PDB entry 6VM4 | electron microscopy, 7.08 A resolution (low resolution: residue-level contacts below are approximate; hydrogen-bond / salt-bridge calls are withheld) | chains C and E of the 26 polymer chains in the assembly

# Chain C
Molecule: ATP synthase subunit alpha, chloroplastic
From: Spinacia oleracea
Notes: EC 7.1.2.2
Reference sequence: P06450 (ATPA_SPIOL); residues 1-507 here = UniProt positions 1-507
Chain sequence (507 residues; each row starts with the number of its first residue):
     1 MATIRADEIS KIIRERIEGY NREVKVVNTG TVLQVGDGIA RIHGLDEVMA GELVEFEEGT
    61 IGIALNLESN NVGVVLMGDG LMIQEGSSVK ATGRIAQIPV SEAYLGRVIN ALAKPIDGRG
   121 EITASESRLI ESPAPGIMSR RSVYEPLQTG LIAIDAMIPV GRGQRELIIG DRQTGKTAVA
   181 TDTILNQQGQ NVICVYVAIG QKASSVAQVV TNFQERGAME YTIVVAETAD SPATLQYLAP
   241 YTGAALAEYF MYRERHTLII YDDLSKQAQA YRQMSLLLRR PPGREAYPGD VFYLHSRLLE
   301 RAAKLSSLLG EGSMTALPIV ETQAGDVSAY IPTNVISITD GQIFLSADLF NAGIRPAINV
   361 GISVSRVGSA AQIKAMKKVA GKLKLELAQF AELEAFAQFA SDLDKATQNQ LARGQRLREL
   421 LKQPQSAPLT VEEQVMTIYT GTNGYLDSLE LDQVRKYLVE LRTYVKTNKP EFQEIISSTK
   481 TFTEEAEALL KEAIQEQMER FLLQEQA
Disordered / not traced: 1-2, 505-507
Swiss-Prot annotation at these positions:
  - binding site (ATP): Gly-170 to Thr-177
  - site: Ser-363 (Required for activity)

# Chain E
Molecule: ATP synthase subunit beta, chloroplastic
From: Spinacia oleracea
Notes: EC 7.1.2.2
Reference sequence: P00825 (ATPB_SPIOL); numbering as in UniProt (aligned over 1-498)
Chain sequence (498 residues; numbered 1 to 498; the number before each row is that of its first residue):
     1 MRINPTTSDP GVSTLEKKNL GRIAQIIGPV LDVAFPPGKM PNIYNALIVK GRDTAGQPMN
    61 VTCEVQQLLG NNRVRAVAMS ATDGLTRGME VIDTGAPLSV PVGGATLGRI FNVLGEPVDN
   121 LGPVDTRTTS PIHRSAPAFT QLDTKLSIFE TGIKVVDLLA PYRRGGKIGL FGGAGVGKTV
   181 LIMELINNIA KAHGGVSVFG GVGERTREGN DLYMEMKESG VINEQNIAES KVALVYGQMN
   241 EPPGARMRVG LTALTMAEYF RDVNEQDVLL FIDNIFRFVQ AGSEVSALLG RMPSAVGYQP
   301 TLSTEMGSLQ ERITSTKEGS ITSIQAVYVP ADDLTDPAPA TTFAHLDATT VLSRGLAAKG
   361 IYPAVDPLDS TSTMLQPRIV GEEHYEIAQR VKETLQRYKE LQDIIAILGL DELSEEDRLT
   421 VARARKIERF LSQPFFVAEV FTGSPGKYVG LAETIRGFQL ILSGELDSLP EQAFYLVGNI
   481 DEATAKAMNL EMESKLKK
Disordered / not traced: 1-16, 497-498
Swiss-Prot annotation at these positions:
  - binding site (ATP): Gly-172 to Thr-179

# How chain C and chain E interact
Contacting residue pairs (20):
  Asp-46(C) / Arg-87(E)
  Glu-47(C) / Thr-86(E)
  Val-48(C) / Leu-85(E)
  Val-48(C) / Thr-86(E)
  Met-49(C) / Gly-84(E)
  Met-49(C) / Leu-85(E)
  Ala-50(C) / Asp-83(E)
  Ala-50(C) / Gly-84(E)
  Ala-50(C) / Leu-85(E)
  Leu-67(C) / Gln-25(E)
  Leu-67(C) / Ile-26(E)
  Ser-69(C) / Gln-25(E)
  Ile-137(C) / Asn-210(E)
  Pro-281(C) / Ala-287(E)
  Gly-368(C) / Val-440(E)
  Ser-369(C) / Val-440(E)
  Gly-381(C) / Thr-442(E)
  Gly-381(C) / Gly-443(E)
  Phe-399(C) / Gly-409(E)
  Phe-399(C) / Leu-410(E)
Also at the interface, not in a pair above, chain C (22 interface residues in all): Asn-66, Glu-68, Ser-296, Glu-300, Ile-336, Arg-366, Val-367, Lys-382, Ala-400
Also at the interface, not in a pair above, chain E (21 interface residues in all): Ala-24, Thr-82, Ala-174, Gly-175, Thr-206, Met-239, Asn-240

# Overview
22 residues of chain C and 21 residues of chain E are in contact. From UniProt: 8 ATP-binding residues on
chain C; 8 ATP-binding residues on chain E.
Chain C is ATP synthase subunit alpha, chloroplastic and chain E is ATP synthase subunit beta, chloroplastic,
both from Spinacia oleracea; the structure, Chloroplast ATP synthase (C2, CF1FO), was determined by electron
microscopy (same publication as 6VM1, 6VMB, 6VMD, 6VMG, 6VOF, 6VOG and 8 further entries).
